9DWW - chains C and P of the 3 polymer chains in the assembly; structure by electron microscopy, 3.30 A resolution.

== Chain C ==
Protein: Protein cereblon
From: Homo sapiens
UniProtKB: Q96SW2 (CRBN_HUMAN); residue numbers follow UniProt; this construct covers 1-442
Sequence (444 residues; row label = number of the first residue in the row; numbers below 1 keep their minus sign (Gly-1 is residue -1)):
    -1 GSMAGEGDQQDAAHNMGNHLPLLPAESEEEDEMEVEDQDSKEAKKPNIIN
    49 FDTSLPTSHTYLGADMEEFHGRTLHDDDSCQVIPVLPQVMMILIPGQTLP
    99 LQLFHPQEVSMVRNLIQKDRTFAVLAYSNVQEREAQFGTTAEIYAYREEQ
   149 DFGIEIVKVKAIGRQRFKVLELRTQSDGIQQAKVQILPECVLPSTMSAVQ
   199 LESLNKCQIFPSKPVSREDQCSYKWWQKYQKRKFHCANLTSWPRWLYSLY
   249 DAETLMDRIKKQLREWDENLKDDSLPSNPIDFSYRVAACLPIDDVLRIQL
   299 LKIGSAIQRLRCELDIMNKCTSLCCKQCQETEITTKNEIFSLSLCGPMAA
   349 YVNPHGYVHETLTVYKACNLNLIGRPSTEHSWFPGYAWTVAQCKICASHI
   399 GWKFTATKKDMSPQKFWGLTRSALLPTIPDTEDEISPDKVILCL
Disordered / not traced: -1 to 49, 68-70, 117, 125-132, 174-176, 213-219, 265-272, 328-329, 425-442
Sequence notes: expression tag (-1 to 0)
Swiss-Prot annotation at these positions:
  - binding site (Zn(2+)): Cys323, Cys326, Cys391, Cys394
  - binding site ((S)-thalidomide): His378, Trp380, Trp386
  - modified residue: Ser25 (Phosphoserine)
  - natural variant: Cys391 (C391R: In MRT2)
  - mutagenesis: Tyr384 (Y384A: Abolishes thalidomide-binding without affecting DCX protein ligase complex activity; when associated with A-386), Trp386 (W386A: Abolishes thalidomide-binding without affecting DCX protein ligase complex activity; when associated with A-384 ...), Arg419 to Leu442 (Fails to rescue increased BK channel activity and decreased probability of neurotransmission in a mouse hippocampal neuron model)
Ion coordination: Zn2+: Cys323, Cys326, Cys391, Cys394
Residues lining bound ligands: A1BC8 ((3S)-3-[(4M)-4-(4-methoxythiophen-3-yl)-1H-1,2,3-triazol-1-yl]piperidine-2,6-dione): Val350, Asn351, Pro352, His353, Glu377, His378, Ser379, Trp380, Trp386, Trp400, Phe402

== Chain P ==
Protein: Retinal rod rhodopsin-sensitive cGMP 3', 5'-cyclic phosphodiesterase subunit delta
From: Homo sapiens
UniProtKB: O43924 (PDE6D_HUMAN); residue numbers follow UniProt; this construct covers 2-150
Sequence (152 residues; each row starts with the number of its first residue; numbers below 1 keep their minus sign (Gly-1 is residue -1)):
    -1 GGRSAKDERAREILRGFKLNWMNLRDAETGKILWQGTEDLSVPGVEHEAR
    49 VPKKILKCKAVSRELNFSSTEQMEKFRLEQKVYFKGQCLEEWFFEFGFVI
    99 PNSTNTWQSLIEAAPESQMMPASVLTGNVIIETKFFDDDLLVSTSRVRLF
   149 YV
Disordered / not traced: -1 to 4, 42-44, 111-115, 135-137, 150
Sequence notes: expression tag (-1 to 1)
Swiss-Prot annotation at these positions:
  - region: Arg144 to Val150 (Required for association with membranes)
Residues lining bound ligands: A1BC8 ((3S)-3-[(4M)-4-(4-methoxythiophen-3-yl)-1H-1,2,3-triazol-1-yl]piperidine-2,6-dione): Arg23, Asp24, Ala25, Thr27, Gly28, Ser60
Reported in the primary citation:
  - binding site for A1BC8: Arg23, Gly28

== Chain C / chain P interface ==
Contacting residue pairs (16):
  Phe150(C) with Glu93(P); Trp105(P); Gln106(P); Ser107(P)
  Asn351(C) with Ala25(P), hydrogen bond (side chain-backbone)
  His353(C) with Leu108(P)
  Tyr355(C) with Ala25(P); Glu26(P); Ala58(P)
  His357(C) with Glu26(P)
  Val388(C) with Thr27(P)
  Gln390(C) with Lys29(P)
  Ala395(C) with Lys29(P)
  His397(C) with Thr27(P), hydrogen bond; Lys29(P)
  Trp400(C) with Thr27(P)
Interface residues without a listed pair, chain C (12 interface residues in all): Gly151, Trp386
Interface residues without a listed pair, chain P (14 interface residues in all): Arg23, Gly28, Lys57, Thr104

== In short ==
Chain C and chain P form an interface of 12 and 14 residues respectively, with 2 hydrogen bonds. Polar pairs
include Asn351(C)-Ala25(P) and His397(C)-Thr27(P). Compound A1BC8 is bound between chain C and chain P. From
the paper: a binding site for A1BC8 at Arg23(P) and Gly28(P).
Chain C is Protein cereblon and chain P is Retinal rod rhodopsin-sensitive cGMP 3', 5'-cyclic
phosphodiesterase subunit delta, both from Homo sapiens; the structure, Ternary complex of CRBN-DDB1-PDE6D
with FPFT-2216, was determined by electron microscopy together with 9DWV from the same study.
